Entry 8G1A (electron microscopy, 2.80 A resolution); this record covers chains A and B of the 3 polymer chains in the assembly.

Chain A:
Protein: Sodium channel protein type 9 subunit alpha
From: Homo sapiens
UniProtKB: Q15858 (SCN9A_HUMAN); residue numbers follow UniProt; this construct covers 1-1988
Chain sequence (1988 residues; numbered 1 to 1988; the number before each row is that of its first residue):
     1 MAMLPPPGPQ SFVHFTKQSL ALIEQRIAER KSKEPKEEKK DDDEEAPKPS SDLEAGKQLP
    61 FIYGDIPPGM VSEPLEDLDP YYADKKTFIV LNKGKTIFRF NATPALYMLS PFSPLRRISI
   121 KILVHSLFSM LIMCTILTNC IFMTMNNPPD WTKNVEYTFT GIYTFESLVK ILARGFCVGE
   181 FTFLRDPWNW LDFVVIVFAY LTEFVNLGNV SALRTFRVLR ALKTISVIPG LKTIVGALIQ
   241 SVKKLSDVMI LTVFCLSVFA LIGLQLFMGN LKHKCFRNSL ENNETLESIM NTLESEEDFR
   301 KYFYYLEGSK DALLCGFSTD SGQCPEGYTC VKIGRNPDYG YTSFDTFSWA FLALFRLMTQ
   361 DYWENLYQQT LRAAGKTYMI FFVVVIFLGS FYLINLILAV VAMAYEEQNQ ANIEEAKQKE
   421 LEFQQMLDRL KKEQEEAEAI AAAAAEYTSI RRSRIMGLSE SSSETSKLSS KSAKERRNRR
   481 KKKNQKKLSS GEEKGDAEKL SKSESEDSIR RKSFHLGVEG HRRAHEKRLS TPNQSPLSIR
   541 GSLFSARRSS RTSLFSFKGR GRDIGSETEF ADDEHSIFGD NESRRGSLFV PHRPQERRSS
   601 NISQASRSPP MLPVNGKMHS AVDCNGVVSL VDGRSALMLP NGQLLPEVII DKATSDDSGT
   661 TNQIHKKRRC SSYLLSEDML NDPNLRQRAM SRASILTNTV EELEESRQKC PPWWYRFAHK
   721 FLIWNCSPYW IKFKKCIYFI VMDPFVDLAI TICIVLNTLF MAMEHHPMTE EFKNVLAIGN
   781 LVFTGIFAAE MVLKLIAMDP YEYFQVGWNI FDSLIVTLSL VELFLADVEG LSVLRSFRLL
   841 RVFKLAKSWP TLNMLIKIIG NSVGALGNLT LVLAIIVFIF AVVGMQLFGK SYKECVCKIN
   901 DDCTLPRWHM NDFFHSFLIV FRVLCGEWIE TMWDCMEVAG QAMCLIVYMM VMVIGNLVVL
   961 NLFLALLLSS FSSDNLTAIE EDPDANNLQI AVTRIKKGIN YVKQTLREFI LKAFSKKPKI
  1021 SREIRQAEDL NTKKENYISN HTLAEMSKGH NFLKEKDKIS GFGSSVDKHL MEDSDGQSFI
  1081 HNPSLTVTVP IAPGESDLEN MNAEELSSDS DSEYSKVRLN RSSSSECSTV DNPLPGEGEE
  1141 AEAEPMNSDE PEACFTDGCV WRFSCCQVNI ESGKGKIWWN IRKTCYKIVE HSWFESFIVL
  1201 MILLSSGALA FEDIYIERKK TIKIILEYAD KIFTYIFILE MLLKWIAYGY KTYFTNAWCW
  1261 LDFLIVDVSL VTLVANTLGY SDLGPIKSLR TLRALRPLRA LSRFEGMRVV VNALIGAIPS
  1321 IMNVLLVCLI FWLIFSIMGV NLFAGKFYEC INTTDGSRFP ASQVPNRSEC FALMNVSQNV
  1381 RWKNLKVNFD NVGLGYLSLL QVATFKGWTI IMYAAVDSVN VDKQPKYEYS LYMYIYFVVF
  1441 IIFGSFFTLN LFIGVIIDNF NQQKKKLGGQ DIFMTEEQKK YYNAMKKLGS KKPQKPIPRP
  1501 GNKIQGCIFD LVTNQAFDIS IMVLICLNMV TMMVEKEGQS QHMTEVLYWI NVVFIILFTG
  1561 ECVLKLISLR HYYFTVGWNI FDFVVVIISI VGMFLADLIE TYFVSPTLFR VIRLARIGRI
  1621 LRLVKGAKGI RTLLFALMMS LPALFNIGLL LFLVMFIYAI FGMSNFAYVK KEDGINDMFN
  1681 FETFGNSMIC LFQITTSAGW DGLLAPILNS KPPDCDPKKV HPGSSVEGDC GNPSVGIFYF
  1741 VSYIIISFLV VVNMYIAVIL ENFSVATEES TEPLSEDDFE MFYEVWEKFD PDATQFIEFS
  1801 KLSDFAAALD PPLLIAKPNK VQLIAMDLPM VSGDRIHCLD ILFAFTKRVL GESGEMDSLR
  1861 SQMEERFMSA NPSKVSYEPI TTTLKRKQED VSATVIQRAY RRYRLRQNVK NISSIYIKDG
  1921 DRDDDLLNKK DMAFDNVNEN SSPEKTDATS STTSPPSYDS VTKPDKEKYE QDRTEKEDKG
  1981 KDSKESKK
Disordered / not traced: 1-10, 35-46, 436-727, 826-830, 1015-1174, 1466-1470, 1767-1988
Disulfide bonds: Cys275-Cys324, Cys315-Cys330, Cys897-Cys903, Cys935-Cys944, Cys1350-Cys1370, Cys1715-Cys1730
Covalent attachments: N-acetylglucosamine (NAG) linked to Asn283, Asn1352, Asn1366, Asn1375
Residues lining bound ligands:
  - 9Z9 ((3beta,14beta,17beta,25R)-3-[4-methoxy-3-(methoxymethyl)butoxy]spirost-5-en): Asn395, Leu398, Glu406, Gln410, Leu960, Phe963, Leu964, Leu967, Phe971, Ser972, Ile1453, Ile1457, Ile1759, Phe1763
  - 1-O-octadecyl-sn-glycero-3-phosphocholine (LPE), molecule 1: Ile250, Val253, Phe254, Ser257, Phe347, Ser348, Phe351, Met1529, Met1533, Gly1626, Ala1627
  - 1-O-octadecyl-sn-glycero-3-phosphocholine (LPE), molecule 2: Thr319, Asp320, Lys376, Thr377, Met379, Leu1651, Phe1652, Met1655, Gly1685, Met1688, Ile1689, Phe1692
  - 1-O-octadecyl-sn-glycero-3-phosphocholine (LPE), molecule 3: Met763, His765, Phe772
  - 1-O-octadecyl-sn-glycero-3-phosphocholine (LPE), molecule 4: Trp1178, Trp1179, Arg1182, Tyr1250
  - 1-O-octadecyl-sn-glycero-3-phosphocholine (LPE), molecule 5: His1191, Trp1193, Phe1194, Phe1197, Ile1236
  - 1-O-octadecyl-sn-glycero-3-phosphocholine (LPE), molecule 6: Leu1203, Ser1206, Gly1207, Ala1210, Phe1211, Asp1213, Lys1219, Phe1304, Met1307, Leu1649, Phe1652, Leu1653, Phe1656, Phe1684
  - 1-O-octadecyl-sn-glycero-3-phosphocholine (LPE), molecule 7: Asn1256, Ala1257, Trp1258, Leu1261, Leu1292, Leu1295, Leu1298, Val1311, Asn1312, Ile1315
  - 1-O-octadecyl-sn-glycero-3-phosphocholine (LPE), molecule 8: Leu1295, Leu1298, Val1311, Leu1314, Leu1650, Val1654, Tyr1658, Phe1661, Val1735, Phe1738, Tyr1739, Ile1746
  - 1-O-octadecyl-sn-glycero-3-phosphocholine (LPE), molecule 9: Glu1477, Gln1478, Tyr1481, Leu1641, Leu1644, Phe1645, Gly1648, Leu1649, Phe1652
  - 1-O-octadecyl-sn-glycero-3-phosphocholine (LPE), molecule 10: Asn1732, Pro1733, Ser1734, Ile1737, Phe1738, Val1741, Ser1742, Ile1745, Ile1746
  - cannabidiol (P0T), molecule 1: Val383, Ile386, Phe387, Ser390, Phe391, Leu1651, Met1655, Phe1692, Thr1695, Thr1696, Val1751, Met1754, Tyr1755
  - cannabidiol (P0T), molecule 2: Ala1313, Leu1314, Gly1316, Ala1317, Ser1320, Ile1321, Ile1456, Asn1459, Phe1460, Gln1463, Ile1472, Leu1749, Val1752, Asn1753, Ile1756, Leu1760
  - phosphatidyl serine (P5S; O-[(R)-{[(2R)-2,3-bis(octadecanoyloxy)propyl]oxy}(hydroxy)phosphoryl]-L-serine), molecule 1: Leu388, Leu1488, Gly1489, Gly1577, Trp1578, Phe1581, Leu1621, Val1624, Arg1631, Thr1632, Leu1634, Leu1637, Met1638
  - phosphatidyl serine (P5S), molecule 2: Trp1178, Trp1179, Arg1182, Tyr1186, Leu1242, Trp1245, Ile1246, Ala1247, Tyr1248, Gly1249, Tyr1250, Lys1251, Thr1252
What the authors report for this chain:
  - binding site for cannabidiol: Val383, Phe387, Ser1320, Asn1459, Ile1472
  - conformationally variable residues: Asn1461 to Lys1465
  - mutagenesis - V383A (3.56 +/- 0.58 uM), F387A (3.65 +/- 0.78 uM), S1320A (3.81 +/- 0.42 uM), S1320A/N1459A (4.28 +/- 0.67 uM), N1459A (2.46 +/- 0.28 uM): decreased binding to cannabidiol

Chain B:
Protein: Sodium channel subunit beta-1
From: Homo sapiens
UniProtKB: Q07699 (SCN1B_HUMAN); numbering as in UniProt (aligned over 1-218)
Chain sequence (218 residues; each row starts with the number of its first residue):
     1 MGRLLALVVG AALVSSACGG CVEVDSETEA VYGMTFKILC ISCKRRSETN AETFTEWTFR
    61 QKGTEEFVKI LRYENEVLQL EEDERFEGRV VWNGSRGTKD LQDLSIFITN VTYNHSGDYE
   121 CHVYRLLFFE NYEHNTSVVK KIHIEVVDKA NRDMASIVSE IMMYVLIVVL TIWLVAEMIY
   181 CYKKIAAATE TAAQENASEY LAITSESKEN CTGVQVAE
Disordered / not traced: 1-19, 193-218
Disulfide bonds: Cys21-Cys43, Cys40-Cys121
Covalent attachments: N-acetylglucosamine (NAG) linked to Asn93, Asn110, Asn114, Asn135
Residues lining bound ligands:
  - 1-O-octadecyl-sn-glycero-3-phosphocholine (LPE), molecule 1: Trp173, Leu174, Glu177, Cys181
  - 1-O-octadecyl-sn-glycero-3-phosphocholine (LPE), molecule 2: Val175, Met178, Ile179, Tyr182, Lys183

How chain A and chain B interact:
Pairs across the interface (60; chain A residue first):
  Arg277(A) - Asn131(B)  hydrogen bond (side chain-backbone)
  Arg277(A) - Tyr132(B)
  Asn278(A) - Tyr132(B)
  Ser279(A) - Tyr132(B)  hydrogen bond
  Arg300(A) - Glu130(B)  salt bridge
  Lys301(A) - Asn131(B)  hydrogen bond
  Tyr304(A) - Glu48(B)
  Tyr304(A) - Phe129(B)  hydrophobic
  Leu306(A) - Glu48(B)
  Leu313(A) - Arg46(B)
  Gln323(A) - Arg45(B)
  Gln323(A) - Arg46(B)  hydrogen bond (backbone-side chain)
  Cys324(A) - Arg45(B)
  Cys324(A) - Arg46(B)
  Pro325(A) - Arg46(B)
  Pro325(A) - Phe129(B)  hydrophobic
  Glu326(A) - Arg45(B)
  Glu326(A) - Leu127(B)
  Glu326(A) - His134(B)
  Gly327(A) - Tyr132(B)  hydrogen bond (backbone-side chain)
  Gly327(A) - His134(B)  hydrogen bond (backbone-side chain)
  Tyr328(A) - Phe129(B)  hydrophobic
  Tyr328(A) - Tyr132(B)  hydrophobic
  Arg372(A) - Arg46(B)
  Ile1177(A) - Tyr182(B)
  Asn1180(A) - Tyr182(B)
  Asn1180(A) - Ile185(B)
  Asn1180(A) - Ala186(B)
  Ile1181(A) - Tyr182(B)  hydrophobic
  Thr1184(A) - Cys181(B)
  Thr1184(A) - Tyr182(B)
  Thr1184(A) - Ile185(B)
  Lys1187(A) - Ile185(B)
  Phe1197(A) - Leu170(B)  hydrophobic
  Ile1214(A) - Val22(B)
  Tyr1215(A) - Cys21(B)
  Tyr1215(A) - Val22(B)  hydrophobic
  Arg1218(A) - Glu23(B)  hydrogen bond (side chain-backbone)
  Ile1224(A) - Ser156(B)
  Ile1225(A) - Ser159(B)
  Tyr1228(A) - Ser156(B)
  Tyr1228(A) - Ser159(B)
  Tyr1228(A) - Glu160(B)
  Tyr1228(A) - Met163(B)  hydrophobic
  Ile1232(A) - Met163(B)  hydrophobic
  Tyr1235(A) - Ile167(B)
  Tyr1235(A) - Thr171(B)  hydrogen bond
  Ile1236(A) - Leu170(B)  hydrophobic
  Leu1239(A) - Leu174(B)  hydrophobic
  Leu1243(A) - Met178(B)  hydrophobic
  Asp1677(A) - Arg46(B)  salt bridge
  Asp1677(A) - Glu48(B)
  Glu1682(A) - Gly20(B)  hydrogen bond (side chain-backbone)
  Pro1722(A) - Gly20(B)
  Pro1722(A) - Cys21(B)
  Pro1722(A) - Val22(B)  hydrogen bond (backbone-backbone)
  Pro1722(A) - Gln102(B)
  Gly1723(A) - Val22(B)
  Gly1723(A) - Val24(B)
  Gly1723(A) - Ile41(B)
Other interface residues (no listed pair), chain A (46 interface residues in all): Tyr305, Glu307, Lys1183, Ile1188, Glu1217, Thr1221, Lys1231, Tyr1668, Lys1671, His1721
Other interface residues (no listed pair), chain B (36 interface residues in all): Lys44, Ser47, Thr49, Asp103, Thr136, Ala155, Thr189

Overview:
46 residues of chain A face 36 of chain B across their interface, with 10 hydrogen bonds and 2 salt bridges.
Among the polar pairs are Arg300(A)-Glu130(B), Asp1677(A)-Arg46(B) and Arg277(A)-Asn131(B). From the paper: a
binding site for cannabidiol at Val383(A), Phe387(A) and Ser1320(A) among others; V383A, F387A and S1320A of
chain A, among others, reduce binding to cannabidiol; 5 substitutions were tested in all.
Chain A is Sodium channel protein type 9 subunit alpha and chain B is Sodium channel subunit beta-1, both from
Homo sapiens; the structure, Cryo-EM structure of Nav1.7 with CBD, was determined by electron microscopy.
